Entry 8V49 (electron microscopy, 3.62 A resolution); this record covers chains B and C of the 4 polymer chains in the assembly.

== Chain B (and C) ==
Name: AriA antitoxin
Source organism: Escherichia coli B185
Notes: chain C of this document is another copy of the same molecule, construct and numbering; everything in this record applies to it too
UniProt: D6IC77 (D6IC77_ECOLX); numbering as in UniProt (aligned over 2-464)
Sequence (464 residues; each row starts with the number of its first residue):
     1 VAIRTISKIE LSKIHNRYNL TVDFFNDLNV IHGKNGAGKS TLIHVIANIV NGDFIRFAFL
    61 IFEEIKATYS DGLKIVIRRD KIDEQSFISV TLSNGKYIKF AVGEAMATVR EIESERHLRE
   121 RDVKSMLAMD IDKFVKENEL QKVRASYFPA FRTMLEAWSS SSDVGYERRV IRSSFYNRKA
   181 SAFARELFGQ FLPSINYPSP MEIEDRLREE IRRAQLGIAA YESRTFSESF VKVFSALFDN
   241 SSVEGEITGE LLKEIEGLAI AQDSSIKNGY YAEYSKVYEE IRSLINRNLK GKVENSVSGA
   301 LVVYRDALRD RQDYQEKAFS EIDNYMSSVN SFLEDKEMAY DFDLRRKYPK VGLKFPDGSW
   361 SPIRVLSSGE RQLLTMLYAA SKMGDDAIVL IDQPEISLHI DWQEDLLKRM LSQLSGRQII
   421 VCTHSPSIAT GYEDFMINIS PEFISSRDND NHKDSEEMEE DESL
Not modelled in the structure: 1-2, 34-37, 111-125, 162-173, 241-248, 289-292, 343-347, 441-464 (chain C: 1-2, 34-37, 111-125, 162-173, 241-248, 289-292, 343-347, 445-464)
Differences from the reference sequence: expression tag (1); engineered mutation Gln-393 (Glu in D6IC77)
Ligand contacts: ATP (adenosine-5'-triphosphate): Lys-336, Val-365, Leu-366, Ser-367, Ser-368, Gly-369, Ser-397
What the authors report for this chain:
  - mutagenesis - K39I, D392A: decreased catalytic activity
  - binding site for ATP: Lys-39 (proposed by the authors, not directly observed)

== Interface between chain B and chain C ==
Pairs across the interface (52):
  Arg-212(B) / Glu-209(C)  salt bridge
  Arg-212(B) / Arg-212(C)
  Gln-215(B) / Leu-216(C)
  Leu-216(B) / Tyr-270(C)
  Ala-219(B) / Ala-219(C)  hydrophobic
  Ala-219(B) / Glu-222(C)
  Glu-222(B) / Ala-219(C)
  Glu-222(B) / Ser-223(C)
  Ser-223(B) / Glu-222(C)
  Ser-223(B) / Tyr-271(C)
  Ser-223(B) / Tyr-274(C)
  Ser-223(B) / Arg-311(C)
  Arg-224(B) / Tyr-271(C)
  Phe-226(B) / Ala-307(C)  hydrophobic
  Phe-226(B) / Arg-311(C)
  Ser-227(B) / Tyr-271(C)
  Ser-227(B) / Tyr-274(C)
  Ser-229(B) / Phe-226(C)
  Phe-230(B) / Ser-229(C)
  Phe-230(B) / Val-303(C)  hydrophobic
  Phe-230(B) / Tyr-304(C)  hydrophobic
  Val-231(B) / Val-277(C)  hydrophobic
  Val-231(B) / Ile-281(C)  hydrophobic
  Val-231(B) / Leu-284(C)
  Phe-234(B) / Ile-281(C)  hydrophobic
  Phe-234(B) / Ala-300(C)
  Phe-234(B) / Leu-301(C)
  Ser-235(B) / Leu-284(C)
  Leu-237(B) / Leu-237(C)  hydrophobic
  Leu-237(B) / Ala-300(C)  hydrophobic
  Phe-238(B) / Leu-284(C)
  Phe-238(B) / Ile-285(C)
  Phe-238(B) / Asn-288(C)
  Tyr-270(B) / Leu-216(C)
  Tyr-270(B) / Ala-220(C)  hydrophobic
  Tyr-271(B) / Ser-223(C)
  Tyr-271(B) / Arg-224(C)
  Tyr-271(B) / Ser-227(C)  hydrogen bond
  Tyr-274(B) / Ser-223(C)
  Ile-281(B) / Val-231(C)  hydrophobic
  Ile-281(B) / Phe-234(C)  hydrophobic
  Leu-284(B) / Phe-234(C)
  Leu-284(B) / Ser-235(C)
  Leu-284(B) / Phe-238(C)
  Asn-288(B) / Phe-238(C)
  Ala-300(B) / Phe-230(C)
  Ala-300(B) / Phe-234(C)  hydrophobic
  Val-303(B) / Phe-230(C)  hydrophobic
  Tyr-304(B) / Phe-230(C)  hydrophobic
  Ala-307(B) / Phe-226(C)  hydrophobic
  Arg-311(B) / Ser-223(C)
  Arg-311(B) / Phe-226(C)
Also at the interface, not in a pair above, chain B (34 interface residues in all): Glu-228, Glu-273, Val-277, Glu-280, Val-297, Leu-301, Tyr-348
Also at the interface, not in a pair above, chain C (35 interface residues in all): Gln-215, Glu-273, Glu-280, Val-297

== Overview ==
34 residues of chain B and 35 residues of chain C are in contact, with 1 hydrogen bond and 1 salt bridge.
Polar pairs include Arg-212(B)/Glu-209(C) and Tyr-271(B)/Ser-227(C). Ligands of chain B: ATP. The paper
reports a binding site for ATP at Lys-39(B); K39I and D392A of chain B reduce catalytic activity.
Both chains are AriA antitoxin (Escherichia coli B185). Entry 8V49 (CryoEM structure of AriA (E393Q) sensory
subunit) was determined by electron microscopy together with 8V45, 8V46, 8V47 and 8V48 from the same study.
